Entry 5NUH (X-ray diffraction, 2.78 A resolution); this record covers chains A and D.

# Chain A
Name: Protein Nef
Organism: Simian immunodeficiency virus
UniProt: Q5QGG3 (Q5QGG3_SIV); residues 68-235 here = UniProt positions 68-235
Amino-acid sequence (172 residues; numbered 64 to 235; the number before each row is that of its first residue):
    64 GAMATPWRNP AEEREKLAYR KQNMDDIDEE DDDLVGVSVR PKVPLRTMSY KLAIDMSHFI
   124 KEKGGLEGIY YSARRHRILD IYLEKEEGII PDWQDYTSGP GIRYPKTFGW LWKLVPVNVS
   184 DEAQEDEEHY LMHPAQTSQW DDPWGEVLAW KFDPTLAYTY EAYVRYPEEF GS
Unresolved in the structure: 64-102, 183-187, 234-235
Differences from the reference sequence: expression tag (64-67); conflict E93 (Glx in Q5QGG3)

# Chain D
Name: Tyrosine-protein kinase HCK
Organism: Homo sapiens
Notes: EC 2.7.10.2
UniProt: P08631 (HCK_HUMAN); numbering as in UniProt; present here: 78-90, 96-138
Amino-acid sequence (60 residues; row label = number of the first residue in the row; note: 1 number in that range is skipped by the numbering (no residue carries it; nothing is unmodelled there)):
    78 MEDIIVVALY DYEGWWG
    96 DLSFQKGDQM VVLEESGEWW KARSLATRKE GYIPSNYVAR VDS
Unresolved in the structure: 78-79, 136-138
Differences from the reference sequence: initiating methionine (78); linker (91-94)

# How chain A and chain D interact
Pairs across the interface (26; chain A residue first):
  R103(A) with Y132(D)
  P104(A) with Y87(D); N131(D); Y132(D), hydrogen bond (backbone-side chain)
  K105(A) with N131(D), hydrogen bond (backbone-side chain)
  V106(A) with Y89(D), hydrophobic; W114(D), hydrophobic; P129(D), hydrophobic; Y132(D), hydrophobic
  P107(A) with E113(D); W114(D), hydrogen bond (backbone-side chain); P129(D); N131(D)
  L108(A) with W114(D), hydrogen bond (backbone-side chain)
  R109(A) with Y89(D), hydrogen bond; W92(D); D96(D), salt bridge; W114(D)
  K114(A) with W93(D)
  L115(A) with W92(D), hydrophobic
  I117(A) with W93(D), hydrophobic
  D118(A) with W92(D); W93(D), hydrogen bond (side chain-backbone)
  M119(A) with W92(D)
  F122(A) with W92(D), hydrophobic
  E150(A) with W92(D), hydrogen bond
Also at the interface, not in a pair above, chain D (11 interface residues in all): S130

# Summary
The interface between chain A and chain D involves 14 residues on one side and 11 on the other; the contacts
include 7 hydrogen bonds and 1 salt bridge. Among the polar pairs are R109(A)-D96(D), P104(A)-Y132(D) and
K105(A)-N131(D).
Chain A is Protein Nef (Simian immunodeficiency virus) and chain D is Tyrosine-protein kinase HCK (Homo
sapiens); the structure, Crystal structure of SIVmac239 Nef bound to an engineered Hck SH3 domain, was
determined by X-ray diffraction together with 5NUI from the same study.
